Entry 8DCK (electron microscopy, 3.40 A resolution); this record covers chains A and C of the 12 polymer chains in the assembly.

== Chain A ==
Molecule: Alpha-hemolysin translocation ATP-binding protein HlyB
Source organism: Escherichia coli CFT073
Reference sequence: Q8FDZ8 (HLYB_ECOL6); numbering as in UniProt (aligned over 1-707)
Chain sequence (707 residues; each row starts with the number of its first residue):
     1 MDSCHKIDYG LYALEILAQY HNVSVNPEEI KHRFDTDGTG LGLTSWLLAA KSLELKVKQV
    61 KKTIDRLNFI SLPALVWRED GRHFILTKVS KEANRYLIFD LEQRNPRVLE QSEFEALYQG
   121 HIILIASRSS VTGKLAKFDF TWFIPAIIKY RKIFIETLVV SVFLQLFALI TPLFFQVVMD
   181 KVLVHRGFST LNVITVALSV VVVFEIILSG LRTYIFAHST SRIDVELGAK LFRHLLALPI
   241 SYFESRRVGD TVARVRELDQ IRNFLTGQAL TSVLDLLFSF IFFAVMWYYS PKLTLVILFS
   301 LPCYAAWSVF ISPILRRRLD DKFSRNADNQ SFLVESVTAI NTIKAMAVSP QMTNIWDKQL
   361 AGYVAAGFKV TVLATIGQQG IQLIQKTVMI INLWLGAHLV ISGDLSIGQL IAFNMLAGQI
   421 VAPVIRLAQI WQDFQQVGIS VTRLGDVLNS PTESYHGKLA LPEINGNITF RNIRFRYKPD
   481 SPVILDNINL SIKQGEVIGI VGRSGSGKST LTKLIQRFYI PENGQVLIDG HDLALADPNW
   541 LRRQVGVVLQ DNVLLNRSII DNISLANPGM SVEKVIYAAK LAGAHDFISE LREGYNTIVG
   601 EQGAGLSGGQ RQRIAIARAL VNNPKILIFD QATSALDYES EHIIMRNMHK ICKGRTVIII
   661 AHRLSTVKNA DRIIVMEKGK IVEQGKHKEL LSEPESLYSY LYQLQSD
Not modelled in the structure: 1-7, 131-134, 703-707
Differences from the reference sequence: engineered mutation Q631 (Glu in Q8FDZ8)
Metal / ion sites: Mg2+: S509, Q550 (together with ATP)
Small-molecule neighbours:
  - ATP (adenosine-5'-triphosphate), molecule 1: E244, Y477, K478, I484, R503, S504, G505, S506, G507, K508, S509, T510, Y519, Q550, Q631, H662
  - ATP, molecule 2: A604, G605, L606, S607, G608, G609, Q610
Swiss-Prot annotation at these positions:
  - active site: H83
  - binding site (ATP): G502 to S509

== Chain C ==
Molecule: Membrane fusion protein (MFP) family protein
Source organism: Escherichia coli CFT073
Reference sequence: A0A0H2VCZ1 (A0A0H2VCZ1_ECOL6); residue numbers follow UniProt; this construct covers 1-478
Chain sequence (478 residues; each row starts with the number of its first residue):
     1 MKTWLMGFSE FLLRYKLVWS ETWKIRKQLD TPVREKDENE FLPAHLELIE TPVSRRPRLV
    61 AYFIMGFLVI AVILSVLGQV EIVATANGKL TLSGRSKEIK PIENSIVKEI IVKEGESVRK
   121 GDVLLKLTAL GAEADTLKTQ SSLLQTRLEQ TRYQILSRSI ELNKLPELKL PDEPYFQNVS
   181 EEEVLRLTSL IKEQFSTWQN QKYQKELNLD KKRAERLTIL ARINRYENLS RVEKSRLDDF
   241 RSLLHKQAIA KHAVLEQENK YVEAANELRV YKSQLEQIES EILSAKEEYQ LVTQLFKNEI
   301 LDKLRQTTDN IELLTLELEK NEERQQASVI RAPVSGKVQQ LKVHTEGGVV TTAETLMVIV
   361 PEDDTLEVTA LVQNKDIGFI NVGQNAIIKV EAFPYTRYGY LVGKVKNINL DAIEDQKLGL
   421 VFNVIVSVEE NDLSTGNKHI PLSSGMAVTA EIKTGMRSVI SYLLSPLEES VTESLHER
Not modelled in the structure: 1-28, 66-478

== How chain A and chain C interact ==
Contacting residue pairs - 35 pairs, chain A then chain C:
  T44(A) - L48(C)
  L47(A) - L48(C)  hydrophobic
  L48(A) - L48(C)  hydrophobic
  K51(A) - E47(C)  salt bridge
  K149(A) - L46(C)  hydrogen bond (side chain-backbone)
  K149(A) - I49(C)
  K149(A) - T51(C)
  K149(A) - P52(C)
  Y150(A) - P52(C)  hydrophobic
  R151(A) - T51(C)
  I153(A) - P52(C)
  I153(A) - S54(C)
  E156(A) - R56(C)
  E156(A) - P57(C)
  E156(A) - V60(C)
  V160(A) - V60(C)  hydrophobic
  F163(A) - I64(C)  hydrophobic
  F204(A) - F63(C)
  L208(A) - I64(C)  hydrophobic
  L211(A) - R56(C)
  Y214(A) - R55(C)  hydrogen bond
  Y214(A) - R56(C)
  I215(A) - S54(C)
  H218(A) - E40(C)  salt bridge
  H218(A) - F41(C)
  H218(A) - R55(C)
  S221(A) - F41(C)
  R222(A) - E40(C)  salt bridge
  R222(A) - F41(C)
  R222(A) - L46(C)
  V225(A) - F41(C)
  V225(A) - P43(C)  hydrophobic
  V225(A) - L46(C)  hydrophobic
  E226(A) - L46(C)
  A229(A) - P43(C)  hydrophobic
Other interface residues (no listed pair), chain A (23 interface residues in all): K152
Other interface residues (no listed pair), chain C (18 interface residues in all): A44, V53

== Summary ==
23 residues of chain A face 18 of chain C across their interface, with 2 hydrogen bonds and 3 salt bridges.
Among the polar pairs are K51(A)-E47(C), H218(A)-E40(C) and R222(A)-E40(C). Chain A binds ATP.
Here chain A is Alpha-hemolysin translocation ATP-binding protein HlyB and chain C is Membrane fusion protein
(MFP) family protein, both from Escherichia coli CFT073. Entry 8DCK (Structure of hemolysin A secretion system
HlyB/D complex, ATP-bound) was determined by electron microscopy (same publication as 7SGR).
